Entry 3QYB (X-ray diffraction, 3.50 A resolution); this record covers chain A.

== Chain A ==
Protein: TBC1 domain family member 4
Organism: Homo sapiens
Notes: fragment: Rab-GAP Domain
UniProt: O60343 (TBCD4_HUMAN); residues 875-1171 here correspond to UniProt positions 874-1170 (UniProt number = residue number - 1)
Amino-acid sequence (301 residues; numbered 871 to 1171; the number before each row is that of its first residue):
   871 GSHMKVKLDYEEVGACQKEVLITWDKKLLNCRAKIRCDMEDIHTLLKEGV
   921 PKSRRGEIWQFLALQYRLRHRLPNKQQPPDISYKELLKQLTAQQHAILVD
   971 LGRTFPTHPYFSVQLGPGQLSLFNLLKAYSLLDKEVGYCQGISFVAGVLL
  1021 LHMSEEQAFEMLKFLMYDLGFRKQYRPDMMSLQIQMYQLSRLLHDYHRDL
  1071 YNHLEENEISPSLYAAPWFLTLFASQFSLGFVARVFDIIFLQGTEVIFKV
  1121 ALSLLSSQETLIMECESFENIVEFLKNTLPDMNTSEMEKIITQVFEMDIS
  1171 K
Not modelled in the structure: 871-872, 1170-1171
Sequence notes: expression tag (871-874)
From the paper describing this entry:
  - catalytic residues: Arg973, Gln1010

== Overview ==
The paper reports catalytic residues Arg973 and Gln1010.
Chain A is TBC1 domain family member 4 (Homo sapiens); the structure, X-ray Crystal Structure of Human TBC1D4
(AS160) RabGAP domain, was determined by X-ray diffraction, deposited together with 3QYE.
